PDB entry 6PT5 | X-ray diffraction, 2.30 A resolution | chain A

[Chain A]
Name: Class D Carbapenemase OXA-48
Source organism: Klebsiella pneumoniae
Notes: EC 3.5.2.6
UniProt: A0A482LRD5 (A0A482LRD5_KLEPN); residues 25-265 here correspond to UniProt positions 15-255 (UniProt number = residue number - 10)
Sequence (263 residues; row label = number of the first residue in the row):
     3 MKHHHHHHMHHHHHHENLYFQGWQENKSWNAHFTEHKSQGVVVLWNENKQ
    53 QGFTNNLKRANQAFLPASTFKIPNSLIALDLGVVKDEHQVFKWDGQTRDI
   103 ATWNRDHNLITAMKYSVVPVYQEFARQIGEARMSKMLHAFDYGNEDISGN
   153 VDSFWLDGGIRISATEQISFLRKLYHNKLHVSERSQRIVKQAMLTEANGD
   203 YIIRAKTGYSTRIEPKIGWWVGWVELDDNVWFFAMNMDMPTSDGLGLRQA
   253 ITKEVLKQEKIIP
Unresolved in the structure: 3-20
Covalent attachments: Cefoxitin, bound form (1S7) linked to Ser70
Sequence notes: initiating methionine (3); expression tag (4-24)
Small-molecule neighbours: Cefoxitin, bound form (1S7; (2R)-2-{(1S)-1-methoxy-2-oxo-1-[(thiophen-2-ylacetyl)amino]ethyl}-5-methylidene-5,6-dihydro-2H-1,3-thiazine-4-carboxylic acid): Ala69, Lys73, Trp105, Ser118, Val120, Leu158, Lys208, Thr209, Gly210, Tyr211, Ser212, Thr213, Arg214, Leu247, Arg250

[Summary]
Covalently linked Cefoxitin, bound form: at Ser70.
Chain A is Class D Carbapenemase OXA-48 (Klebsiella pneumoniae); the structure, Crystal Structure of Class D
Beta-lactamase OXA-48 with Cefoxitin, was determined by X-ray diffraction (same publication as 6PK0, 6PQI,
6PSG, 6PT1 and 6PTU).
